8WT8 - chains C and F of the 10 polymer chains in the assembly; structure by electron microscopy, 2.90 A resolution.

[Chain C]
Name: IS621 transposase
Organism: Escherichia coli
UniProt: A0A0E0Y1P1 (A0A0E0Y1P1_ECO1C); residue numbers follow UniProt; this construct covers 1-326
Sequence (328 residues; numbered -1 to 326; the number before each row is that of its first residue; numbers below 1 keep their minus sign (Gly-1 is residue -1)):
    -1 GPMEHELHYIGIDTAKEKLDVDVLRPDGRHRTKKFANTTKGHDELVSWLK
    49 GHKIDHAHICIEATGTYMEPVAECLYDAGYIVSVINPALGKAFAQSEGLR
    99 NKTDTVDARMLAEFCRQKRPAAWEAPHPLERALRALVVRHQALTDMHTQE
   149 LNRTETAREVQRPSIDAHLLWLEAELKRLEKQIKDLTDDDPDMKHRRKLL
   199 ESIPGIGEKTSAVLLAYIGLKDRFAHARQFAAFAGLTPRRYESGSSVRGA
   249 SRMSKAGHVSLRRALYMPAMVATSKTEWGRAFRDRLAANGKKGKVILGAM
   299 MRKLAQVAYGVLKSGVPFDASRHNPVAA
Disordered / not traced: -1 to 4, 238-249, 322-326
Sequence notes: expression tag (-1 to 0)
From the paper describing this entry:
  - mutagenesis - D11A/E60A/D102A/D105A, S241A: abolished catalytic activity

[Chain F]
Molecule: bridge RNA
Organism: Escherichia coli
Sequence (180 nucleotides; numbered -2 to 177; the number before each row is that of its first residue; numbers below 1 keep their minus sign (G-2 is residue -2)):
    -2 GGGAGUGCAGAGAAAAUCGGCCAGUUUUCUCUGCCUGCAGUCCGCAUGCC
    48 GUAUCGGGCCUUGGGUUCUAACCUGUUCUGUAGAUUUAUGCAGCGGACUG
    98 CCUUUCUCCCAAAGUGAUAAACCGGACAGUAUCAUGGACCGGUUUUCCCG
   148 GUAAUCCGUAUUUACAAGGCUGGUUUCACU
Disordered / not traced: -2 to 109

[Chain C / chain F interface]
Pairs across the interface (89; chain C residue first):
  Ala61(C) with G165(F), hydrogen bond to the base; G166(F), sugar contact
  Gly63(C) with A164(F), base contact; G165(F), hydrogen bond to the sugar
  Thr64(C) with A164(F), sugar contact; G165(F), sugar contact
  Asn84(C) with G166(F), hydrogen bond to the base; C167(F), hydrogen bond to the sugar
  Pro85(C) with G165(F), base contact; G166(F), base contact
  Ala86(C) with G166(F), base contact
  Arg132(C) with G166(F), salt bridge to the phosphate
  Val136(C) with G165(F), phosphate contact
  Asp143(C) with A125(F), hydrogen bond to the sugar
  Gln147(C) with G126(F), phosphate contact; U127(F), hydrogen bond to the phosphate
  Asn150(C) with G126(F), hydrogen bond to the base; U127(F), hydrogen bond to the sugar
  Arg151(C) with U127(F), phosphate contact; A128(F), salt bridge to the phosphate
  Thr154(C) with A128(F), sugar contact
  Arg156(C) with U129(F), sugar contact
  Arg221(C) with C167(F), salt bridge to the phosphate; U168(F), hydrogen bond to the base
  Phe222(C) with U168(F), base contact
  His224(C) with A114(F), salt bridge to the phosphate; U115(F), base contact
  Ala225(C) with A116(F), sugar contact
  Arg226(C) with U115(F), base contact; G169(F), base contact; G170(F), salt bridge to the phosphate
  Gln227(C) with U168(F), hydrogen bond to the sugar; G169(F), hydrogen bond to the phosphate
  Ala230(C) with G169(F), sugar contact
  Phe231(C) with C167(F), hydrogen bond to the sugar
  Leu234(C) with G121(F), base contact
  Thr235(C) with G169(F), base contact
  Pro236(C) with C120(F), base contact; G121(F), sugar contact; G169(F), hydrogen bond to the base
  Arg250(C) with G122(F), hydrogen bond to the sugar
  Met251(C) with G121(F), phosphate contact; G122(F), hydrogen bond to the phosphate
  Lys253(C) with A123(F), salt bridge to the phosphate; C124(F), salt bridge to the phosphate
  Ala254(C) with C167(F), hydrogen bond to the sugar
  Gly255(C) with C167(F), hydrogen bond to the base
  His256(C) with G166(F), salt bridge to the phosphate; C167(F), salt bridge to the phosphate
  Arg260(C) with A123(F), hydrogen bond to the phosphate; C124(F), salt bridge to the phosphate
  Arg261(C) with A123(F), sugar contact; C124(F), hydrogen bond to the sugar; A125(F), hydrogen bond to the sugar
  Tyr264(C) with A123(F), stacking on the base
  Arg283(C) with A118(F), salt bridge to the phosphate; C119(F), salt bridge to the phosphate
  Leu284(C) with G121(F), base contact
  Asn287(C) with C119(F), phosphate contact
  Lys289(C) with C120(F), salt bridge to the phosphate; G121(F), salt bridge to the phosphate
  Lys290(C) with G122(F), hydrogen bond to the base
  Lys292(C) with G122(F), sugar contact; A123(F), salt bridge to the phosphate
  Val293(C) with G121(F), hydrogen bond to the sugar; G122(F), base contact
  Gly296(C) with G121(F), sugar contact
  Ala297(C) with G121(F), hydrogen bond to the sugar
  Met299(C) with A123(F), sugar contact
  Arg300(C) with C120(F), base contact; G121(F), hydrogen bond to the base; G169(F), base contact
  Lys301(C) with A117(F), salt bridge to the phosphate; A118(F), salt bridge to the phosphate
  Gln304(C) with A116(F), sugar contact; A117(F), hydrogen bond to the phosphate
  Val305(C) with A116(F), sugar contact
  Gly308(C) with A116(F), base contact
  Val309(C) with A116(F), base contact
  Lys311(C) with U115(F), salt bridge to the phosphate; A116(F), salt bridge to the phosphate
  Ser312(C) with A116(F), hydrogen bond to the base
  Val314(C) with A116(F), hydrogen bond to the base
  Pro315(C) with A116(F), base contact
  Phe316(C) with A116(F), base contact
  Asp317(C) with A116(F), hydrogen bond to the base
  Arg320(C) with A116(F), hydrogen bond to the base
  His321(C) with A116(F), hydrogen bond to the base; A117(F), sugar contact
Other interface residues (no listed pair), chain C (61 interface residues in all): Thr146, Ala223, Phe280
Other interface residues (no listed pair), chain F (24 interface residues in all): U171

[Overview]
61 residues of chain C and 24 residues of chain F are in contact, with 30 hydrogen bonds, 19 salt bridges and
1 aromatic stacking contact. Among the polar pairs are Ala61(C)-G165(F), Asn84(C)-G166(F) and
Asn150(C)-G126(F). The paper reports that D11A/E60A/D102A/D105A and S241A of chain C abolish catalytic
activity.
Here chain C is IS621 transposase and chain F is bridge RNA, both from Escherichia coli. Entry 8WT8 (Cryo-EM
structure of the IS621 recombinase in complex with bridge RNA, donor DNA, and target DNA ...) was determined
by electron microscopy together with 8WT6, 8WT7 and 8WT9 from the same study.
